Entry 6ES5 (solution NMR); this record covers chains A and B.

# Chain A
Name: CID
Source organism: Homo sapiens
Sequence (45 residues; numbered 1038 to 1082; the number before each row is that of its first residue):
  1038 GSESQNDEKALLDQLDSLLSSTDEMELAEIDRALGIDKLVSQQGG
From the paper describing this entry:
  - conformationally variable residues (order/disorder transition): L1049, D1050, A1070 to Q1080

# Chain B
Name: NCBD
Source organism: Homo sapiens
Sequence (50 residues; numbered 2060 to 2109; the number before each row is that of its first residue):
  2060 GSTPPQALQQLLQTLKSPSSPQQQQQVLQILKSNPQLMAAFIKQRSQHQQ

# Chain A / chain B interface
Residue-residue contacts (31; chain A residue first):
  G1038(A) - G2060(B)
  E1045(A) - Q2068(B)
  K1046(A) - Q2068(B)
  L1048(A) - K2075(B)
  L1049(A) - L2071(B)
  L1049(A) - Q2072(B)
  L1049(A) - K2075(B)
  L1052(A) - K2075(B)
  D1053(A) - Q2103(B)
  S1054(A) - Q2103(B)
  L1056(A) - Q2103(B)
  L1056(A) - R2104(B)
  S1057(A) - Q2103(B)
  S1057(A) - H2107(B)
  E1061(A) - R2104(B)
  L1064(A) - L2074(B)
  L1064(A) - F2100(B)
  I1067(A) - L2087(B)
  D1068(A) - F2100(B)
  A1070(A) - L2087(B)
  A1070(A) - K2091(B)
  L1071(A) - L2087(B)
  L1071(A) - L2090(B)
  L1071(A) - K2091(B)
  L1071(A) - M2097(B)
  G1072(A) - M2097(B)
  I1073(A) - M2097(B)
  I1073(A) - I2101(B)
  L1076(A) - M2097(B)
  L1076(A) - A2098(B)
  L1076(A) - I2101(B)
Interface residues without a listed pair, chain A (20 interface residues in all): K1075
Interface residues without a listed pair, chain B (17 interface residues in all): P2094
Interface features reported in the paper:
  - interface residues, chain A: L1049(A), I1073(A)
  - interface residues, chain B: L2074(B), K2075(B), L2087(B), I2101(B)

# In short
The interface between chain A and chain B involves 20 residues on one side and 17 on the other. The paper
reports interface residues L1049(A), I1073(A) and L2074(B) among others; conformational variability at
L1049(A), D1050(A) and A1070(A).
Here chain A is CID and chain B is NCBD, both from Homo sapiens. Entry 6ES5 (Structure and dynamics conspire
in the evolution of affinity between intrinsically disordered proteins) was determined by solution NMR,
deposited together with 6ES6 and 6ES7.
